Entry 8UK3 (electron microscopy, 8.00 A resolution (low resolution: residue-level contacts below are approximate; hydrogen-bond / salt-bridge calls are withheld)); this record covers chains 3 and a of the 21 polymer chains in the assembly.

[Chain 3]
Protein: Outer capsid protein VP4
From: Simian rotavirus A strain RRV
Reference sequence: G0YZG6 (G0YZG6_ROTRH); residues 1-776 here = UniProt positions 1-776
Amino-acid sequence (776 residues; numbered 1 to 776; the number before each row is that of its first residue):
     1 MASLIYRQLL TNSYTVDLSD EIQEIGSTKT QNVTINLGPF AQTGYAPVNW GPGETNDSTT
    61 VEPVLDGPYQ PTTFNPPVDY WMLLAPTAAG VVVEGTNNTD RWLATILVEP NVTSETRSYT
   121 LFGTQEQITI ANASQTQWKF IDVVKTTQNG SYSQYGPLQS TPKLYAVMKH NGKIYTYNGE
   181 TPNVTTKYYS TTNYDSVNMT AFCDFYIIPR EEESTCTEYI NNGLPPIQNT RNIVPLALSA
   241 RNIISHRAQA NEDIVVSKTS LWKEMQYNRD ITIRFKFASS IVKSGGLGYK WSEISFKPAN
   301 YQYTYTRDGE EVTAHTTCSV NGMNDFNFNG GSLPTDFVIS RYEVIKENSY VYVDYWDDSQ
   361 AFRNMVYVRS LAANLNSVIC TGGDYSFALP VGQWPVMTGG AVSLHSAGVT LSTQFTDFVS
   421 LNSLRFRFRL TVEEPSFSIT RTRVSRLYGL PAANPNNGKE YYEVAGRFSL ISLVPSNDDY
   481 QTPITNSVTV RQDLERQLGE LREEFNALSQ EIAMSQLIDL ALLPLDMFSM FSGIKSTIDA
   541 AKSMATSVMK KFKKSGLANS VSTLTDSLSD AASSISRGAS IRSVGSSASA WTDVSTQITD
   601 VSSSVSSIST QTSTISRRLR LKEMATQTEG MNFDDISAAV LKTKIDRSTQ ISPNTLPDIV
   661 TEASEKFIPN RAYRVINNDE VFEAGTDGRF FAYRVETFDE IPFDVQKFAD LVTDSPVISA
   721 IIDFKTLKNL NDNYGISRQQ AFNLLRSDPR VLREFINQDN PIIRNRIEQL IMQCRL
Unresolved in the structure: 1-247, 523-776

[Chain a]
Protein: Outer capsid glycoprotein VP7
From: Simian rotavirus A strain RRV
Reference sequence: P12476 (VP7_ROTRH); residue numbers follow UniProt; this construct covers 1-326
Amino-acid sequence (326 residues; each row starts with the number of its first residue):
     1 MYGIEYTTVL TFLISLILLN YILKSLTRMM DFIIYRFLFI VVILSPLLKA QNYGINLPIT
    61 GSMDTAYANS TQEETFLTST LCLYYPTEAA TEINDNSWKD TLSQLFLTKG WPTGSVYFKE
   121 YTDIASFSVD PQLYCDYNVV LMKYDATLQL DMSELADLIL NEWLCNPMDI TLYYYQQTDE
   181 ANKWISMGSS CTIKVCPLNT QTLGIGCLTT DTATFEEVAT AEKLVITDVV DGVNHKLDVT
   241 TATCTIRNCK KLGPRENVAV IQVGGSDVLD ITADPTTAPQ TERMMRINWK KWWQVFYTVV
   301 DYVNQIIQAM SKRSRSLNSA AFYYRI
Unresolved in the structure: 1-56, 316-326
Cystine bridges: Cys82-Cys135, Cys165-Cys249, Cys191-Cys244, Cys196-Cys207
Glycans and other covalent adducts: N-acetylglucosamine (NAG) linked to Asn69
Metal / ion sites: Ca2+ site 1: Asp95 (shared with 2 residues of chain c); Ca2+ site 2: Asp151, Glu154, Glu222, Leu224; Ca2+ site 3: Gln177, Asp228, Asp231 (shared with 1 residue of chain b); Ca2+ site 4: Gly206, Thr214 (shared with 1 residue of chain b); Ca2+ site 5: Asp301 (shared with 4 residues of chain c)

[How chain 3 and chain a interact]
Contacting residue pairs - 31 pairs, chain 3 then chain a:
  Ala248(3) - Tyr173(a)
  Ala248(3) - Tyr174(a)
  Ala248(3) - Asn234(a)
  Gln249(3) - Leu172(a)
  Gln249(3) - Tyr173(a)
  Gln249(3) - Tyr174(a)
  Ala250(3) - Thr171(a)
  Ala250(3) - Leu172(a)
  Ala250(3) - Tyr174(a)
  Glu252(3) - Thr202(a)
  Gln266(3) - Gln201(a)
  Asn268(3) - Gln201(a)
  Asn268(3) - Thr202(a)
  Asp270(3) - Tyr174(a)
  Asp308(3) - Thr171(a)
  Ser370(3) - Gln201(a)
  Ala372(3) - Leu203(a)
  Asn374(3) - Leu203(a)
  Asn374(3) - Gly204(a)
  Asn374(3) - Thr209(a)
  Asn374(3) - Thr210(a)
  Leu375(3) - Leu208(a)
  Leu375(3) - Thr210(a)
  Asn376(3) - Thr210(a)
  Asn376(3) - Asp211(a)
  Ala465(3) - Thr210(a)
  Gly466(3) - Thr210(a)
  Arg467(3) - Tyr174(a)
  Arg467(3) - Thr202(a)
  Arg467(3) - Thr209(a)
  Ser469(3) - Gln201(a)
Other interface residues (no listed pair), chain 3 (18 interface residues in all): Ala373
Other interface residues (no listed pair), chain a (14 interface residues in all): Thr200

[Overview]
18 residues of chain 3 and 14 residues of chain a are in contact. N-acetylglucosamine is covalently linked to
Asn69(a). Asp151(a), Glu154(a), Glu222(a) and Leu224(a) form the Ca2+ site 2. The Ca2+ site 3 is built by
Gln177(a), Asp228(a) and Asp231(a).
Chain 3 is Outer capsid protein VP4 and chain a is Outer capsid glycoprotein VP7, both from Simian rotavirus A
strain RRV; the structure, The rotavirus VP5*/VP8* conformational transition permeabilizes membranes to Ca2+
(class 6 reconstruction), was determined by electron microscopy, deposited together with 8UK2.
